5ETU - chains A and E of the 3 polymer chains in the assembly; structure by X-ray diffraction, 2.53 A resolution.

# Chain A
Name: Cetuximab Fab light chain
Source organism: Mus MUSCULUS, homo sapiens
Notes: antibody fragment or engineered binder
Chain sequence (213 residues; row label = number of the first residue in the row):
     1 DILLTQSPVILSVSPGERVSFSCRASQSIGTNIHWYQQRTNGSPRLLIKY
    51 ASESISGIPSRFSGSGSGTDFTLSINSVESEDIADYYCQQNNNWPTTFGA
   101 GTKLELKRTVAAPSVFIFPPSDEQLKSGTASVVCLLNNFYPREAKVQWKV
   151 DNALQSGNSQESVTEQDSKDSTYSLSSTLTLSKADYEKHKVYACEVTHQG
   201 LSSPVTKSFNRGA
Cystine bridges: Cys23-Cys88, Cys134-Cys194

# Chain E
Name: L5E meditope variant
Chain sequence (12 residues; row label = number of the first residue in the row):
     1 CQFDESTRRLKC
Cystine bridges: Cys1-Cys12

# Chain A / chain E interface
Contacting residue pairs (22; chain A residue first):
  Val9(A) - Cys1(E)  hydrophobic
  Ile10(A) - Cys12(E)  hydrophobic
  Gln38(A) - Phe3(E)
  Gln38(A) - Arg8(E)
  Gln38(A) - Arg9(E)
  Arg39(A) - Arg9(E)
  Thr40(A) - Thr7(E)
  Thr40(A) - Arg9(E)  hydrogen bond
  Asn41(A) - Ser6(E)  hydrogen bond (side chain-backbone)
  Asn41(A) - Thr7(E)  hydrogen bond (backbone-backbone)
  Asn41(A) - Arg8(E)
  Gly42(A) - Arg8(E)
  Ser43(A) - Arg8(E)  hydrogen bond
  Ala84(A) - Arg9(E)
  Asp85(A) - Arg9(E)  salt bridge
  Asp85(A) - Leu10(E)  hydrogen bond (side chain-backbone)
  Tyr87(A) - Leu10(E)
  Ala100(A) - Leu10(E)
  Gly101(A) - Leu10(E)
  Lys103(A) - Arg9(E)
  Lys103(A) - Leu10(E)  hydrogen bond (side chain-backbone)
  Glu165(A) - Arg9(E)  salt bridge
Also at the interface, not in a pair above, chain A (18 interface residues in all): Ile83, Thr102, Arg142
Also at the interface, not in a pair above, chain E (9 interface residues in all): Lys11

# In short
18 residues of chain A and 9 residues of chain E are in contact; the contacts include 6 hydrogen bonds and 2
salt bridges. Polar pairs include Asp85(A)-Arg9(E), Glu165(A)-Arg9(E) and Thr40(A)-Arg9(E).
Here chain A is Cetuximab Fab light chain (Mus MUSCULUS, homo sapiens) and chain E is L5E meditope variant.
Entry 5ETU (Cetuximab Fab in complex with L5E meditope variant) was determined by X-ray diffraction together
with 5EUK, 5F88, 5FF6, 5I2I, 5IOP, 5IR1 and 7 further entries from the same study.
